Entry 6RQC (electron microscopy, 4.40 A resolution (low resolution: residue-level contacts below are approximate; hydrogen-bond / salt-bridge calls are withheld)); this record covers chains E and X of the 14 polymer chains in the assembly.

Chain E:
Protein: Origin recognition complex subunit 5
Organism: Saccharomyces cerevisiae S288c
UniProtKB: P50874 (ORC5_YEAST); numbering as in UniProt (aligned over 1-479)
Chain sequence (479 residues; row label = number of the first residue in the row):
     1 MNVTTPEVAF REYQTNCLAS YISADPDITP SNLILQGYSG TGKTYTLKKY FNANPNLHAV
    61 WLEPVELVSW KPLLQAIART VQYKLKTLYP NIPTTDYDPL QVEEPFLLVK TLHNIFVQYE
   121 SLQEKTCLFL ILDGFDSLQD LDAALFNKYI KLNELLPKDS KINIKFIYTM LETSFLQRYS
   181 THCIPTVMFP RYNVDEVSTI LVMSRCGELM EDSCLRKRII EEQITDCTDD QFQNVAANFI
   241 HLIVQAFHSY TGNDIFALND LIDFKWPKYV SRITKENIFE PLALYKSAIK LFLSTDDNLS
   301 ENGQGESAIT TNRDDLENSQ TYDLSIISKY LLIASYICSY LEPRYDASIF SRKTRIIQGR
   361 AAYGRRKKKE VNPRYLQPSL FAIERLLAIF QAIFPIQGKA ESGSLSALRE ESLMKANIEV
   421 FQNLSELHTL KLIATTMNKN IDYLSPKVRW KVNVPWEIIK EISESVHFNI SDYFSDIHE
Not modelled in the structure: 300-318, 479
Curated features (UniProtKB/Swiss-Prot):
  - binding site (ATP): Gly37 to Thr44
Ion coordination: Mg2+: Thr44 (together with ATP)
Small-molecule neighbours: ATP (adenosine-5'-triphosphate): Phe10, Arg11, Tyr38, Ser39, Gly40, Thr41, Gly42, Lys43, Thr44, Tyr45, Thr46, Lys49, Asp133, Tyr192, Ile200, Met203, Ser204, Ile255, Phe256

Chain X:
Molecule: 88-nt DNA strand
Sequence (88 nucleotides; row label = number of the first residue in the row):
     1 TGGTTTTTAT ATGTTTTGTT ATGTATTGTT TATTTTCCCT TGACTGACTG ACTGACTGAC
    61 TGACTGACTG ACTGACTGAC TGTATATA

How chain E and chain X interact:
Pairs across the interface (7; chain E residue first):
  Lys71(E) with DT14(X)
  Arg360(E) with DC38(X)
  Tyr363(E) with DT36(X); DC37(X)
  Arg366(E) with DT36(X)
  Lys439(E) with DG18(X)
  Asn440(E) with DG18(X)
Other interface residues (no listed pair), chain X (6 interface residues in all): DT17

In short:
The chain E/chain X interface involves 6 residues from each chain. Ligands of chain E: ATP. Curated annotation
(UniProt) lists 8 ATP-binding residues on chain E.
Here chain E is Origin recognition complex subunit 5 (Saccharomyces cerevisiae S288c) and chain X is an 88-nt
DNA strand. Entry 6RQC (Cryo-EM structure of an MCM loading intermediate) was determined by electron
microscopy.
